Entry 6I3Z (X-ray diffraction, 3.10 A resolution); this record covers chains A and H of the 4 polymer chains in the assembly.

== Chain A ==
Protein: Alpha-1-antitrypsin
Organism: Homo sapiens
UniProtKB: P01009 (A1AT_HUMAN); residues 2-353 here correspond to UniProt positions 26-377 (UniProt number = residue number + 24)
Chain sequence (356 residues; row label = number of the first residue in the row; numbers below 1 keep their minus sign (Met-2 is residue -2)):
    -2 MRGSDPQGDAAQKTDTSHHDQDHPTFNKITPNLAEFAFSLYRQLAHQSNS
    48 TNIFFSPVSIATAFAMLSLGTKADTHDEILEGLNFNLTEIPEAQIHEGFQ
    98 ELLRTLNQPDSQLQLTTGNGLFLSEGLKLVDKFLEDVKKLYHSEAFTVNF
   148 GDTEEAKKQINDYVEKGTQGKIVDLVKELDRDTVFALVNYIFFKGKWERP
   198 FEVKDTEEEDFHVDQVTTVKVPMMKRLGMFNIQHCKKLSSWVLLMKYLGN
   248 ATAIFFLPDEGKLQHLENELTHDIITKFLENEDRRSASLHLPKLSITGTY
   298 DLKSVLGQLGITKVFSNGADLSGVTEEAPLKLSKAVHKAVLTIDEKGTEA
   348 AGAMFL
Disordered / not traced: -2 to 24, 83, 124, 142-147, 173-177, 326
Sequence notes: initiating methionine (-2); expression tag (-1 to 1)
Reported in the primary citation:
  - contacts within the chain: Lys290-Glu342
  - disease-associated variants - E342K: decreased binding to Fab 2H2 heavy chain (chain H)
  - disease-associated variants - E264V: unchanged binding to Fab 2H2 heavy chain (chain H)

== Chain H ==
Protein: Fab 2H2 heavy chain
Organism: Mus musculus
Notes: antibody fragment or engineered binder
Chain sequence (216 residues; each row starts with the number of its first residue; note: 3 numbers in that range are skipped by the numbering (no residue carries them; nothing is unmodelled there); a row labelled like 82A-82C holds insertion residues (82A, then the next letters in order)):
     1 EVQLEESGGGLVKPGGSLKLSCAASGFAFSIYDMSWVRQTPEKRLEWVAY
    51 IS
   52A S
    53 GGGTTYYPDTVKGRFTISRDNAKNTLYLQM
82A-82C SSL
    83 KSEDTAIYYCARHAGV
   101 HYWGQGTTLTVSSAKTTPPSVYPLAPGSAAQTNSMVTLGCLVKGYFPEPV
   151 TVTWNSGSLSSGVHTFPAVLQSDLYTLSSSVTVPSSTWPSETV
   195 TCNVAHPASSTKVDKKIVPRD
Disordered / not traced: 1-3, 127-135, 162, 215
Disulfide bonds: Cys22-Cys92, Cys140-Cys196

== Chain A / chain H interface ==
Pairs across the interface (16; chain A residue first):
  Val200(A) - Asp33(H)
  Val200(A) - Tyr50(H)
  Thr203(A) - Ala96(H)
  Thr203(A) - Gly97(H)  hydrogen bond (backbone-backbone)
  Glu204(A) - Ala96(H)
  Glu205(A) - Tyr32(H)  hydrogen bond
  Glu205(A) - Ala96(H)  hydrogen bond (backbone-backbone)
  Lys217(A) - Tyr32(H)  hydrogen bond (backbone-side chain)
  Pro219(A) - Ile31(H)
  Pro219(A) - Tyr32(H)
  Pro219(A) - Ala96(H)  hydrophobic
  Lys290(A) - Ile31(H)  hydrogen bond (side chain-backbone)
  Lys290(A) - Asp33(H)  salt bridge
  Lys290(A) - Ser52A(H)
  Leu291(A) - Ile31(H)
  Ser292(A) - Ser30(H)  hydrogen bond (side chain-backbone)
Other interface residues (no listed pair), chain A (10 interface residues in all): Val218
Other interface residues (no listed pair), chain H (9 interface residues in all): Val98
From the paper, about this interface:
  - pairs named by the authors: Lys290(A)-Ile31(H) (backbone contact), Lys290(A)-Asp33(H), Lys290(A)-Ser52A(H)
  - epitope / paratope residues, chain A: Lys290(A)
  - epitope / paratope residues, chain H: Ile31(H), Asp33(H), Ser52A(H)

== Overview ==
10 residues of chain A and 9 residues of chain H are in contact; the contacts include 6 hydrogen bonds and 1
salt bridge. Among the polar pairs are Lys290(A)-Asp33(H), Glu205(A)-Tyr32(H) and Lys217(A)-Tyr32(H). The
paper describes a backbone contact between Lys290(A) and Ile31(H); contacts between Lys290(A) and Asp33(H) and
Lys290(A) and Ser52A(H). From the paper: E342K of chain A reduces binding to Fab 2H2 heavy chain (chain H);
epitope/paratope residues Lys290(A) and Ile31(H) among others.
Here chain A is Alpha-1-antitrypsin (Homo sapiens) and chain H is Fab 2H2 heavy chain (Mus musculus). Entry
6I3Z (Fab fragment of an antibody selective for wild-type alpha-1-antitrypsin in complex with its antigen) was
determined by X-ray diffraction (same publication as 6I1O).
